6NBY - chains D and P of the 18 polymer chains in the assembly; structure by electron microscopy, 3.10 A resolution.

Chain D:
Molecule: NAD(P)H-quinone oxidoreductase chain 4 1
From: Thermosynechococcus elongatus BP-1
Notes: EC 1.6.5.-
UniProt: Q8DKY0 (NU4C1_THEEB); residue numbers follow UniProt; this construct covers 1-529
Sequence (529 residues; each row starts with the number of its first residue):
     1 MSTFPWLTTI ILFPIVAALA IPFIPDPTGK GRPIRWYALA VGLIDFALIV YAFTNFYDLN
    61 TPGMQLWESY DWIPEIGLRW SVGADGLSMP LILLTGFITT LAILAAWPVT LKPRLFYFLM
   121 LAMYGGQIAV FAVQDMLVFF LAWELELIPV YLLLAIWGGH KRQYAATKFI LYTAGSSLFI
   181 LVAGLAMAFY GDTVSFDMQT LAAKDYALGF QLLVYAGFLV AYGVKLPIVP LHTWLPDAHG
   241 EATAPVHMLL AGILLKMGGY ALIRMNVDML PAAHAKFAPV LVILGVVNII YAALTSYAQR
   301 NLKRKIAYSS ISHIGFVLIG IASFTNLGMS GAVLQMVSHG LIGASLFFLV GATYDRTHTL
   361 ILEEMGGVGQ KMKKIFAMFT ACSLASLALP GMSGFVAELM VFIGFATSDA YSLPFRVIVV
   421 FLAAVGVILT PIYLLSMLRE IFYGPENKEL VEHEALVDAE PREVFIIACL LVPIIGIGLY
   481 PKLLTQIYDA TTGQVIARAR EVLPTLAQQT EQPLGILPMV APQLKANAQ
Not modelled in the structure: 1, 506-529

Chain P:
Molecule: Proton-translocating NADH-quinone dehydrogenase subunit P NdhP
From: Thermosynechococcus elongatus BP-1
Sequence (44 residues; numbered 0 to 43; the number before each row is that of its first residue; numbering starts at 0):
     0 MDAVISVKPI LLAMTPVFIL LCLFFGTRNG FYDTDQYHGN GSAH
Not modelled in the structure: 0-1

Chain D / chain P interface:
Pairs across the interface - 68 pairs, chain D then chain P:
  Trp36(D) with Leu22(P); Gly25(P); Thr26(P)
  Leu39(D) with Cys21(P)
  Leu43(D) with Ile18(P), hydrophobic; Cys21(P), hydrophobic; Leu22(P), hydrophobic
  Phe46(D) with Phe17(P), hydrophobic
  Ala47(D) with Ile18(P), hydrophobic
  Val50(D) with Leu10(P), hydrophobic; Thr14(P)
  Phe53(D) with Val6(P), hydrophobic; Lys7(P), hydrogen bond (backbone-side chain); Leu10(P), hydrophobic
  Thr54(D) with Lys7(P); Leu11(P)
  Tyr57(D) with Lys7(P)
  Asp58(D) with Lys7(P)
  Leu59(D) with Lys7(P)
  Phe97(D) with Phe17(P), hydrophobic
  Leu101(D) with Phe17(P), hydrophobic
  Trp107(D) with Gly25(P); Asn28(P)
  Pro108(D) with Tyr31(P), hydrophobic; His37(P); Gly38(P)
  Thr110(D) with Gly38(P); Asn39(P)
  Leu111(D) with Asn39(P), hydrogen bond (backbone-backbone)
  Ile156(D) with His43(P), hydrogen bond (backbone-side chain)
  Gly158(D) with Ala42(P); His43(P), hydrogen bond (backbone-side chain)
  Gly159(D) with Ala42(P); His43(P)
  His160(D) with His43(P)
  Arg162(D) with His43(P), hydrogen bond
  Thr243(D) with Ser41(P); Ala42(P)
  Tyr354(D) with Ala42(P), hydrogen bond (side chain-backbone); His43(P), hydrogen bond (side chain-backbone)
  Asp355(D) with Phe30(P); Tyr31(P)
  Arg356(D) with Phe30(P); Tyr31(P)
  His358(D) with Tyr36(P); His37(P)
  Leu456(D) with Phe30(P), hydrophobic; Asp34(P)
  Asp458(D) with Phe30(P)
  Glu460(D) with Gly29(P)
  Pro461(D) with Phe24(P); Arg27(P); Asn28(P); Gly29(P)
  Arg462(D) with Phe24(P); Arg27(P); Tyr31(P)
  Phe465(D) with Leu20(P), hydrophobic; Cys21(P), hydrophobic; Phe24(P), hydrophobic
  Tyr480(D) with Val3(P); Ile4(P)
  Leu483(D) with Ile4(P); Val6(P); Ile9(P), hydrophobic
  Gln486(D) with Ile4(P), hydrogen bond (side chain-backbone); Ser5(P); Val6(P), hydrogen bond (side chain-backbone)
Also at the interface, not in a pair above, chain D (48 interface residues in all): Arg32, Leu93, Thr100, Leu104, Val109, Ala242, Lys303, Gly351, Ala352, Cys469, Val472, Ile487
Also at the interface, not in a pair above, chain P (32 interface residues in all): Met13, Gly40

Overview:
48 residues of chain D face 32 of chain P across their interface, with 9 hydrogen bonds. Among the polar pairs
are Phe53(D)-Lys7(P), Ile156(D)-His43(P) and Gly158(D)-His43(P).
Here chain D is NAD(P)H-quinone oxidoreductase chain 4 1 and chain P is Proton-translocating NADH-quinone
dehydrogenase subunit P NdhP, both from Thermosynechococcus elongatus BP-1. Entry 6NBY (T.elongatus NDH
(composite model)) was determined by electron microscopy together with 6NBQ and 6NBX from the same study.
